Entry 6PY8 (X-ray diffraction, 3.75 A resolution); this record covers chains B and F of the 5 polymer chains in the assembly.

Chain B:
Molecule: Notch-regulated ankyrin repeat-containing protein
Organism: Homo sapiens
UniProt: Q7Z6K4 (NRARP_HUMAN); residues 1-114 here = UniProt positions 1-114
Sequence (114 residues; each row starts with the number of its first residue):
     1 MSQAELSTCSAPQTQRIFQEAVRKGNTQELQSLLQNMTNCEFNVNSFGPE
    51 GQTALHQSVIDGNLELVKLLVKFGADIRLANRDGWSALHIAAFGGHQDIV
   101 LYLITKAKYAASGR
Disordered / not traced: 1-12, 108-114
What the authors report for this chain:
  - mutagenesis - W85E, W85E/A92W: decreased signaling
  - mutagenesis - W85E: unchanged stability

Chain F:
Molecule: Neurogenic locus notch homolog protein 1
Organism: Homo sapiens
UniProt: P46531 (NOTC1_HUMAN); the author numbering skips numbers that UniProt does not, so the offset changes along the chain: 1759-1777 = UniProt 1759-1777; 1779-2128 = UniProt 1778-2127
Sequence (369 residues; each row starts with the number of its first residue; note: 1 number in that range is skipped by the numbering (no residue carries it; nothing is unmodelled there)):
  1759 KRRRQHGQLWFPEGFKVSE
  1779 ASKKKRREPLGEDSVGLKPLKNASDGALMDDNQNEWGDEDLETKKFRFEE
  1829 PVVLPDLDDQTDHRQWTQQHLDAADLRMSAMAPTPPQGEVDADCMDVNVR
  1879 GPDGFTPLMIASCSGGGLETGNSEEEEDAPAVISDFIYQGASLHNQTDRT
  1929 GETALHLAARYSRSDAAKRLLEASADANIQDNMGRTPLHAAVSADAQGVF
  1979 QILIRNRATDLDARMHDGTTPLILAARLAVEGMLEDLINSHADVNAVDDL
  2029 GKSALHWAAAVNNVDAAVVLLKNGANKDMQNNREETPLFLAAREGSYETA
  2079 KVLLDHFANRDITDHMDRLPRDIAQERMHHDIVRLLDEYNLVRSPQLHGA
Disordered / not traced: 1779-1874, 1893-1903, 2121-2128
UniProt features mapped onto this chain:
  - region (HIF1AN-binding): L1948 to N1956, L2015 to N2023
  - modified residue: T1862 (Phosphothreonine), N1956 (3S: -3-hydroxyasparagine), N2023 (3S: -3-hydroxyasparagine)
  - cross-link: K1759 (Glycyl lysine isopeptide (Lys-Gly) (interchain with G-Cter in ubiquitin))

Interface between chain B and chain F:
Residue-residue contacts (18; chain B residue first):
  G84(B) - P1880(F)
  W85(B) - P1880(F)
  L88(B) - V1875(F)
  L88(B) - P1885(F)  hydrophobic
  H89(B) - V1877(F)
  H89(B) - F1883(F)
  H89(B) - I1888(F)
  A92(B) - P1885(F)
  A92(B) - A1889(F)
  A92(B) - S1892(F)
  F93(B) - I1888(F)  hydrophobic
  F93(B) - S1892(F)  hydrogen bond (backbone-side chain)
  G94(B) - E1905(F)
  G95(B) - D1906(F)
  G95(B) - A1907(F)
  Q97(B) - A1909(F)
  Q97(B) - D1913(F)
  I104(B) - Q1917(F)
Interface residues without a listed pair, chain B (12 interface residues in all): S86, A107
Interface residues without a listed pair, chain F (16 interface residues in all): G1879, V1910
From the paper, about this interface:
  - specific contacts: P1880(F)-W85(B)
  - interface residues, chain F: P1880(F)

Summary:
12 residues of chain B face 16 of chain F across their interface; the contacts include 1 hydrogen bond. The
hydrogen-bonded pair is F93(B)-S1892(F). The paper describes a contact between P1880(F) and W85(B). From the
paper: W85E and W85E/A92W of chain B reduce signaling; the interface residue P1880(F).
Here chain B is Notch-regulated ankyrin repeat-containing protein and chain F is Neurogenic locus notch
homolog protein 1, both from Homo sapiens. Entry 6PY8 (Crystal structure of the RBPJ-NOTCH1-NRARP ternary
complex bound to DNA) was determined by X-ray diffraction.
